PDB entry 2A5A | X-ray diffraction, 2.08 A resolution | chain A

Chain A:
Molecule: 3C-like peptidase
Organism: SARS coronavirus
Notes: EC 3.4.22.-
Reference sequence: P59641 (R1AB_CVHSA); residues 1-306 here correspond to UniProt positions 3241-3546 (UniProt number = residue number + 3240)
Sequence (306 residues; each row starts with the number of its first residue):
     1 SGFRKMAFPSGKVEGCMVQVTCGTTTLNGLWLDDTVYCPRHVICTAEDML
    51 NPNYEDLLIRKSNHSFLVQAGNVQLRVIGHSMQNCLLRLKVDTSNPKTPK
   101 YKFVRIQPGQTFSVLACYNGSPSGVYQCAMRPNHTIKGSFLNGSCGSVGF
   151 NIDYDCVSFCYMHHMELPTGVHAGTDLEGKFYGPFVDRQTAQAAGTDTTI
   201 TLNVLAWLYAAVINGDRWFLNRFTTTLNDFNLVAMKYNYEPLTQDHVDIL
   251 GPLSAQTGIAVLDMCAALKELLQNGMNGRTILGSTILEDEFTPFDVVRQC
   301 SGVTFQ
What the authors report for this chain:
  - contacts within the chain: D33-Y101 (hydrogen bond), H41-C145, N84-E178 (hydrogen bond), F140-H163 (pi stacking), Y161-H163 (hydrogen bond), T285-I286 (hydrophobic contact)
  - catalytic residues: H41, C145
  - binding site for chloride ion: H163
  - self-association interface (contacts with another copy of this molecule); pairs are residue here / residue on that copy: S1-E166, S1-F140 (backbone contact), R4-E290, S1

In short:
The paper reports catalytic residues H41 and C145; a binding site for chloride ion at H163.
Chain A is 3C-like peptidase (SARS coronavirus); the structure, Crystal structure of unbound SARS coronavirus
main peptidase in the space group C2, was determined by X-ray diffraction (same publication as 2A5I and 2A5K).
